Entry 7U5T (electron microscopy, 3.43 A resolution); this record covers chains A and B.

Chain A:
Name: Pentafunctional AROM polypeptide
Organism: Candida albicans
Notes: EC 4.2.3.4, 2.5.1.19, 2.7.1.71, 4.2.1.10, 1.1.1.25
Reference sequence: Q5AME2 (ARO1_CANAL); the author numbering skips numbers that UniProt does not, so the offset changes along the chain: 1-407 = UniProt 1-407; 427-1570 = UniProt 408-1551
Chain sequence (1551 residues; numbered 1 to 1570; 19 numbers in that range are skipped by the numbering (no residue carries them; nothing is unmodelled there); the number before each row is that of its first residue):
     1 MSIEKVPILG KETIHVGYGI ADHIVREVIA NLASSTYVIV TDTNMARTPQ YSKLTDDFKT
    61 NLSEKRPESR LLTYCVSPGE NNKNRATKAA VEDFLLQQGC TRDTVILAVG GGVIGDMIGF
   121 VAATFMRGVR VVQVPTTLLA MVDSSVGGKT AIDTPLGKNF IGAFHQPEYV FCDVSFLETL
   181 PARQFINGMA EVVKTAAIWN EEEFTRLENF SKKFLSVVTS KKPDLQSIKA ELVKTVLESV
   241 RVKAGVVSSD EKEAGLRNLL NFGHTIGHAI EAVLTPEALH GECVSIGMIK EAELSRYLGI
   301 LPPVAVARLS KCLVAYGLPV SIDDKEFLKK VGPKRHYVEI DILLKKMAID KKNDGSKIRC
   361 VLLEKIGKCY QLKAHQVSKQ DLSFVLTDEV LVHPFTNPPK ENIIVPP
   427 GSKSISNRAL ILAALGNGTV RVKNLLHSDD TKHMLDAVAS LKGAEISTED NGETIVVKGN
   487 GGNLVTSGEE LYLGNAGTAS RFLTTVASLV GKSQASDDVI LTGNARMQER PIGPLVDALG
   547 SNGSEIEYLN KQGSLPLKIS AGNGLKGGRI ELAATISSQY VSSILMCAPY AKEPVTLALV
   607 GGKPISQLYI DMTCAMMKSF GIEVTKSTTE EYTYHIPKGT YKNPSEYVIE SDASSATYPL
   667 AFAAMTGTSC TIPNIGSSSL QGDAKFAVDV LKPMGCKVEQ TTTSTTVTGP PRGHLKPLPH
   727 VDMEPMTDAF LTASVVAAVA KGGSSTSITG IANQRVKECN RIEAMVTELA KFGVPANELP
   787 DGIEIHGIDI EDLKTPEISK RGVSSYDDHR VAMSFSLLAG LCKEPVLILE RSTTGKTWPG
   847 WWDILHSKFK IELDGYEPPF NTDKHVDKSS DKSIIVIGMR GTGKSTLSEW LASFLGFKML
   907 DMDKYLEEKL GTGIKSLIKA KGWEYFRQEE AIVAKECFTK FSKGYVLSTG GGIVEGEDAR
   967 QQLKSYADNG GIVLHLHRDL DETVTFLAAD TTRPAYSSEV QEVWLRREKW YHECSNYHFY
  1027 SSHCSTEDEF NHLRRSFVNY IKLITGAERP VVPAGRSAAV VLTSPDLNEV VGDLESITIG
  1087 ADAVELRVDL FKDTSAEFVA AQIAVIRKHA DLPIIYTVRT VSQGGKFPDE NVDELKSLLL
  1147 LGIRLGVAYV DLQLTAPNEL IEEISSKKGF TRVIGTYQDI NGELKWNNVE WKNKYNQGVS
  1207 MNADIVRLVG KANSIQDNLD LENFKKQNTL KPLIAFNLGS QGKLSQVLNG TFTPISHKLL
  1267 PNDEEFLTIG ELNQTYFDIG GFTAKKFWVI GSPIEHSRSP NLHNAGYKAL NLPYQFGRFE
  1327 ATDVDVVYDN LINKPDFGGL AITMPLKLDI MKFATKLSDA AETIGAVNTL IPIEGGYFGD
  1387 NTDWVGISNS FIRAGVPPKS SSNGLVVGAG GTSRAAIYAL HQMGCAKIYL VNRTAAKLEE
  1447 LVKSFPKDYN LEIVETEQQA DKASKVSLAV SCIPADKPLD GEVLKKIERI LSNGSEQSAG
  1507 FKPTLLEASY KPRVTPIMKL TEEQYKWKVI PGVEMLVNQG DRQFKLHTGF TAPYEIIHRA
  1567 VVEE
Disordered / not traced: 1, 250-255, 348-357, 427-658, 681-684, 865-1570
Swiss-Prot annotation at these positions:
  - active site: Glu253 (Proton acceptor), His268 (Proton acceptor), Arg1213 (Schiff-base intermediate with substrate)
  - binding site (NAD(+)): Asp42 to Asn44, Glu80 to Lys83, Gly111 to Val113, Asp116, Thr136, Thr137, Lys158, Phe176 to Thr179, Asn187
  - binding site (7-phospho-2-dehydro-3-deoxy-D-arabino-heptonate): Arg127, Asp143, Lys149, Asn159, Glu191 to Lys194, Lys243, Arg257 to Asn261, His264, His280, Lys351
  - binding site (Zn(2+)): Glu191, His264, His280
  - binding site (ATP): Gly884 to Ser891

Chain B:
Name: Pentafunctional AROM polypeptide
Organism: Candida albicans
Notes: EC 4.2.3.4, 2.5.1.19, 2.7.1.71, 4.2.1.10, 1.1.1.25
Reference sequence: Q5AME2 (ARO1_CANAL); the author numbering skips numbers that UniProt does not, so the offset changes along the chain: 1-407 = UniProt 1-407; 409-1552 = UniProt 408-1551
Chain sequence (1551 residues; numbered 1 to 1552; 1 number in that range is skipped by the numbering (no residue carries it; nothing is unmodelled there); the number before each row is that of its first residue):
     1 MSIEKVPILG KETIHVGYGI ADHIVREVIA NLASSTYVIV TDTNMARTPQ YSKLTDDFKT
    61 NLSEKRPESR LLTYCVSPGE NNKNRATKAA VEDFLLQQGC TRDTVILAVG GGVIGDMIGF
   121 VAATFMRGVR VVQVPTTLLA MVDSSVGGKT AIDTPLGKNF IGAFHQPEYV FCDVSFLETL
   181 PARQFINGMA EVVKTAAIWN EEEFTRLENF SKKFLSVVTS KKPDLQSIKA ELVKTVLESV
   241 RVKAGVVSSD EKEAGLRNLL NFGHTIGHAI EAVLTPEALH GECVSIGMIK EAELSRYLGI
   301 LPPVAVARLS KCLVAYGLPV SIDDKEFLKK VGPKRHYVEI DILLKKMAID KKNDGSKIRC
   361 VLLEKIGKCY QLKAHQVSKQ DLSFVLTDEV LVHPFTNPPK ENIIVPP
   409 GSKSISNRAL ILAALGNGTV RVKNLLHSDD TKHMLDAVAS LKGAEISTED NGETIVVKGN
   469 GGNLVTSGEE LYLGNAGTAS RFLTTVASLV GKSQASDDVI LTGNARMQER PIGPLVDALG
   529 SNGSEIEYLN KQGSLPLKIS AGNGLKGGRI ELAATISSQY VSSILMCAPY AKEPVTLALV
   589 GGKPISQLYI DMTCAMMKSF GIEVTKSTTE EYTYHIPKGT YKNPSEYVIE SDASSATYPL
   649 AFAAMTGTSC TIPNIGSSSL QGDAKFAVDV LKPMGCKVEQ TTTSTTVTGP PRGHLKPLPH
   709 VDMEPMTDAF LTASVVAAVA KGGSSTSITG IANQRVKECN RIEAMVTELA KFGVPANELP
   769 DGIEIHGIDI EDLKTPEISK RGVSSYDDHR VAMSFSLLAG LCKEPVLILE RSTTGKTWPG
   829 WWDILHSKFK IELDGYEPPF NTDKHVDKSS DKSIIVIGMR GTGKSTLSEW LASFLGFKML
   889 DMDKYLEEKL GTGIKSLIKA KGWEYFRQEE AIVAKECFTK FSKGYVLSTG GGIVEGEDAR
   949 QQLKSYADNG GIVLHLHRDL DETVTFLAAD TTRPAYSSEV QEVWLRREKW YHECSNYHFY
  1009 SSHCSTEDEF NHLRRSFVNY IKLITGAERP VVPAGRSAAV VLTSPDLNEV VGDLESITIG
  1069 ADAVELRVDL FKDTSAEFVA AQIAVIRKHA DLPIIYTVRT VSQGGKFPDE NVDELKSLLL
  1129 LGIRLGVAYV DLQLTAPNEL IEEISSKKGF TRVIGTYQDI NGELKWNNVE WKNKYNQGVS
  1189 MNADIVRLVG KANSIQDNLD LENFKKQNTL KPLIAFNLGS QGKLSQVLNG TFTPISHKLL
  1249 PNDEEFLTIG ELNQTYFDIG GFTAKKFWVI GSPIEHSRSP NLHNAGYKAL NLPYQFGRFE
  1309 ATDVDVVYDN LINKPDFGGL AITMPLKLDI MKFATKLSDA AETIGAVNTL IPIEGGYFGD
  1369 NTDWVGISNS FIRAGVPPKS SSNGLVVGAG GTSRAAIYAL HQMGCAKIYL VNRTAAKLEE
  1429 LVKSFPKDYN LEIVETEQQA DKASKVSLAV SCIPADKPLD GEVLKKIERI LSNGSEQSAG
  1489 FKPTLLEASY KPRVTPIMKL TEEQYKWKVI PGVEMLVNQG DRQFKLHTGF TAPYEIIHRA
  1549 VVEE
Disordered / not traced: 1, 250-254, 348-357, 409-640, 848-1552
Swiss-Prot annotation at these positions:
  - active site: Glu253 (Proton acceptor), His268 (Proton acceptor), Arg1195 (Schiff-base intermediate with substrate)
  - binding site (NAD(+)): Asp42 to Asn44, Glu80 to Lys83, Gly111 to Val113, Asp116, Thr136, Thr137, Lys158, Phe176 to Thr179, Asn187
  - binding site (7-phospho-2-dehydro-3-deoxy-D-arabino-heptonate): Arg127, Asp143, Lys149, Asn159, Glu191 to Lys194, Lys243, Arg257 to Asn261, His264, His280, Lys351
  - binding site (Zn(2+)): Glu191, His264, His280
  - binding site (ATP): Gly866 to Ser873

Chain A / chain B interface:
Contacting residue pairs (50; chain A residue first):
  Arg85(A) with Ala89(B), hydrogen bond (side chain-backbone); Glu92(B), salt bridge; Asp93(B), salt bridge
  Lys88(A) with Lys88(B)
  Ala89(A) with Arg85(B), hydrogen bond (backbone-side chain)
  Glu92(A) with Arg85(B), salt bridge; Ile161(B)
  Asp93(A) with Arg85(B), salt bridge; Thr154(B); Leu156(B)
  Leu96(A) with Thr154(B); Leu156(B); Phe160(B), hydrophobic
  Gln97(A) with Leu156(B)
  Arg102(A) with Asn159(B)
  Phe120(A) with Thr124(B)
  Ala123(A) with Gly162(B)
  Thr124(A) with Phe120(B); Phe160(B); Ile161(B); Gly162(B), hydrogen bond (backbone-backbone)
  Met126(A) with Phe160(B), hydrogen bond (backbone-backbone)
  Arg127(A) with Lys149(B); Thr150(B), hydrogen bond (side chain-backbone); Ala151(B); Phe160(B); Gly162(B); Ala163(B); Phe164(B)
  Lys149(A) with Arg127(B)
  Thr150(A) with Arg127(B)
  Ala151(A) with Arg127(B)
  Thr154(A) with Asp93(B); Leu96(B)
  Leu156(A) with Asp93(B); Leu96(B), hydrophobic
  Asn159(A) with Arg127(B)
  Phe160(A) with Leu96(B), hydrophobic; Thr124(B); Phe125(B); Met126(B), hydrogen bond (backbone-backbone); Arg127(B)
  Ile161(A) with Glu92(B); Thr124(B); Phe125(B), hydrophobic
  Gly162(A) with Ala123(B); Thr124(B), hydrogen bond (backbone-backbone); Arg127(B)
  Ala163(A) with Arg127(B)
  Phe164(A) with Arg127(B)
Interface residues without a listed pair, chain A (25 interface residues in all): Phe125
Interface residues without a listed pair, chain B (24 interface residues in all): Gln97

Summary:
The interface between chain A and chain B involves 25 residues on one side and 24 on the other, with 7
hydrogen bonds and 4 salt bridges. Polar contacts include Arg85(A)-Glu92(B), Arg85(A)-Asp93(B) and
Arg85(A)-Ala89(B).
Chain A and chain B are both Pentafunctional AROM polypeptide (Candida albicans); the structure, Structure of
DHQS/EPSPS dimer from Candida albicans Aro1, was determined by electron microscopy together with 7U5S, 7U5U,
7TBU, 7TBV and 6C5C from the same study.
